4FQX - chains C and D of the 5 polymer chains in the assembly; structure by X-ray diffraction, 2.60 A resolution.

[Chain C]
Name: HLA class II histocompatibility antigen, DM alpha chain
Organism: Homo sapiens
UniProtKB: P28067 (DMA_HUMAN); residues 1-199 here correspond to UniProt positions 27-225 (UniProt number = residue number + 26)
Amino-acid sequence (203 residues; numbered 1 to 203; the number before each row is that of its first residue):
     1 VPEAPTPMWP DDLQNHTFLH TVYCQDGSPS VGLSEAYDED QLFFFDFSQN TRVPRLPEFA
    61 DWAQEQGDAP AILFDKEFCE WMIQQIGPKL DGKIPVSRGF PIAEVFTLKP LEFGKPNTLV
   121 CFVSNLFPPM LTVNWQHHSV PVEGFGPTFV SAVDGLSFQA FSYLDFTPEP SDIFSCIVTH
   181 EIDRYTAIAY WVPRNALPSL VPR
Not modelled in the structure: 1-14, 201-203
Cystine bridges: Cys24-Cys79, Cys121-Cys176
Construct notes: variant Gln136 (His162 in P28067), His137 (Asp163 in P28067); engineered mutation Asp165 (Asn191 in P28067); expression tag (200-203)
Curated features (UniProtKB/Swiss-Prot):
  - region: Val192 to Ser199 (Connecting peptide)
  - glycosylation: Asn15 (N-linked (GlcNAc...) asparagine)
Reported in the primary citation:
  - mutagenesis - N125A: decreased catalytic activity with HLA class II histocompatibility antigen, DR alpha chain

[Chain D]
Name: HLA class II histocompatibility antigen, DM beta chain
Organism: Homo sapiens
UniProtKB: P28068 (DMB_HUMAN); residues 1-193 here correspond to UniProt positions 19-211 (UniProt number = residue number + 18)
Amino-acid sequence (199 residues; row label = number of the first residue in the row):
     1 GGFVAHVEST CLLDDAGTPK DFTYCISFNK DLLTCWDPEE NKMAPSEFGV LNSLANVLSQ
    61 HLNQKDTLMQ RLRNGLQNCA THTQPFWGSL TDRTRPPSVQ VAKTTPFNTR EPVMLACYVW
   121 GFYPAEVTIT WRKNGKLVMP HSSAHKTAQP NGDWTYQTLS HLALTPSYGD TYTCVVEHIG
   181 APEPILRDWT PGLGCLVPR
Not modelled in the structure: 1-2, 194-199
Cystine bridges: Cys11-Cys79, Cys25-Cys35, Cys117-Cys174
Construct notes: engineered mutation Ser46 (Cys64 in P28068), Asp92 (Asn110 in P28068); expression tag (194-199)
Curated features (UniProtKB/Swiss-Prot):
  - region: Thr190 to Leu193 (Connecting peptide)
Reported in the primary citation:
  - contacts within the chain: Asp31-Glu47
  - mutagenesis - D31N/E47Q (9-fold): increased catalytic activity on neutral pH (citing earlier work)

[Interface between chain C and chain D]
Residue-residue contacts (116; chain C residue first):
  Asn15(C) - Leu12(D)
  Asn15(C) - Leu13(D)  hydrogen bond (side chain-backbone)
  Asn15(C) - Asp14(D)
  Asn15(C) - Lys20(D)
  His16(C) - Leu12(D)
  His16(C) - Leu13(D)  hydrogen bond (backbone-backbone)
  His16(C) - Asp15(D)  salt bridge
  Thr17(C) - Cys11(D)
  Phe18(C) - Ser9(D)
  Phe18(C) - Thr10(D)
  Phe18(C) - Cys11(D)  hydrogen bond (backbone-backbone)
  Phe18(C) - His82(D)
  Leu19(C) - Glu8(D)
  Leu19(C) - Ser9(D)
  Leu19(C) - Thr10(D)
  His20(C) - Glu8(D)
  His20(C) - Ser9(D)  hydrogen bond (backbone-backbone)
  Thr21(C) - Glu8(D)  hydrogen bond
  Val22(C) - His6(D)
  Val22(C) - Val7(D)  hydrogen bond (backbone-backbone)
  Tyr23(C) - Ala5(D)
  Cys24(C) - Phe3(D)
  Cys24(C) - Val4(D)
  Cys24(C) - Ala5(D)  hydrogen bond (backbone-backbone)
  Gln25(C) - Phe3(D)
  Gln25(C) - Val4(D)
  Asp26(C) - Phe3(D)  hydrogen bond (side chain-backbone)
  Glu35(C) - His82(D)  salt bridge
  Tyr37(C) - Trp87(D)  hydrophobic
  Tyr37(C) - Tyr123(D)
  Tyr37(C) - Trp154(D)  hydrophobic
  Asp40(C) - Trp154(D)
  Asp40(C) - Tyr156(D)  hydrogen bond
  Gln41(C) - Trp154(D)  hydrogen bond (backbone-side chain)
  Leu42(C) - Leu90(D)  hydrophobic
  Leu42(C) - Trp154(D)  hydrophobic
  Arg52(C) - His82(D)
  Arg55(C) - Gly152(D)  hydrogen bond (side chain-backbone)
  Leu56(C) - Arg93(D)
  Leu56(C) - Trp154(D)
  Glu58(C) - Arg93(D)  salt bridge
  Glu58(C) - Arg95(D)  salt bridge
  Phe59(C) - Leu90(D)  hydrophobic
  Phe59(C) - Trp154(D)
  Trp62(C) - Pro85(D)  hydrogen bond (side chain-backbone)
  Trp62(C) - Phe86(D)
  Glu65(C) - Thr81(D)
  Glu65(C) - His82(D)  salt bridge
  Glu65(C) - Pro85(D)
  Asp68(C) - His82(D)  salt bridge
  Ala71(C) - Arg71(D)  hydrogen bond (backbone-side chain)
  Phe74(C) - Lys65(D)
  Phe74(C) - Leu68(D)  hydrophobic
  Phe74(C) - Arg71(D)
  Asp75(C) - Val7(D)
  Asp75(C) - Tyr24(D)  hydrogen bond
  Asp75(C) - Arg71(D)  salt bridge
  Phe78(C) - Val7(D)  hydrophobic
  Phe78(C) - Ile26(D)  hydrophobic
  Phe78(C) - Leu62(D)  hydrophobic
  Cys79(C) - Ala5(D)  hydrogen bond (side chain-backbone)
  Cys79(C) - Val7(D)  hydrophobic
  Trp81(C) - Leu58(D)  hydrophobic
  Trp81(C) - His61(D)
  Met82(C) - Ala5(D)  hydrophobic
  Met82(C) - His6(D)
  Met82(C) - Val7(D)  hydrophobic
  Met82(C) - Ile26(D)  hydrophobic
  Met82(C) - Phe28(D)
  Ile83(C) - Ala5(D)
  Ile86(C) - Phe28(D)  hydrophobic
  Ile86(C) - Leu58(D)  hydrophobic
  Leu90(C) - Leu51(D)  hydrophobic
  Asp91(C) - Phe3(D)
  Ile94(C) - Phe3(D)  hydrophobic
  Ile94(C) - Asn29(D)
  Pro95(C) - Asn29(D)  hydrogen bond (backbone-side chain)
  Val96(C) - Phe3(D)  hydrophobic
  Val96(C) - Asn29(D)
  Ser97(C) - Asn29(D)  hydrogen bond (side chain-backbone)
  Ser97(C) - Lys30(D)
  Phe106(C) - Gln149(D)
  Phe106(C) - Asn151(D)
  Phe106(C) - Gln157(D)
  Thr107(C) - Gln157(D)  hydrogen bond (backbone-side chain)
  Leu108(C) - Asn151(D)
  Leu108(C) - Asp153(D)
  Leu108(C) - Gln157(D)
  Pro110(C) - Tyr118(D)  hydrophobic
  Pro110(C) - Trp120(D)
  Val120(C) - Asn151(D)
  Phe122(C) - Gln149(D)
  Phe127(C) - Val4(D)  hydrophobic
  Phe127(C) - His6(D)
  Phe127(C) - Lys30(D)
  Pro128(C) - Val4(D)  hydrophobic
  Gly155(C) - Lys30(D)  hydrogen bond (backbone-side chain)
  Leu156(C) - His6(D)
  Leu156(C) - Glu8(D)
  Leu156(C) - Ser27(D)
  Leu156(C) - Lys30(D)  hydrogen bond (backbone-side chain)
  Ser157(C) - Lys30(D)
  Phe158(C) - His6(D)
  Phe161(C) - Pro150(D)
  Phe161(C) - Asn151(D)
  Phe161(C) - Gly152(D)
  Tyr163(C) - Asn151(D)  hydrogen bond (side chain-backbone)
  Tyr163(C) - Gly152(D)  hydrogen bond (side chain-backbone)
  Tyr163(C) - Asp153(D)
  Asn195(C) - Thr104(D)  hydrogen bond
  Asn195(C) - Thr105(D)  hydrogen bond
  Asn195(C) - Tyr118(D)
  Leu197(C) - Gln100(D)
  Leu197(C) - Ala102(D)  hydrophobic
  Leu197(C) - Tyr118(D)  hydrophobic
  Pro198(C) - Ala102(D)
Also at the interface, not in a pair above, chain C (61 interface residues in all): Asp38, Gly87, Lys109, Pro129
Also at the interface, not in a pair above, chain D (54 interface residues in all): Leu54, Thr83, Ser89, Thr91

[Summary]
61 residues of chain C and 54 residues of chain D are in contact; the contacts include 24 hydrogen bonds and 7
salt bridges. Among the polar pairs are His16(C)-Asp15(D), Glu35(C)-His82(D) and Glu58(C)-Arg93(D). The paper
reports that N125A of chain C reduces catalytic activity with HLA class II histocompatibility antigen, DR
alpha chain; contacts within the chain involving Asp31(D) and Glu47(D).
Chain C is HLA class II histocompatibility antigen, DM alpha chain and chain D is HLA class II
histocompatibility antigen, DM beta chain, both from Homo sapiens; the structure, Crystal structure of HLA-DM
bound to HLA-DR1, was determined by X-ray diffraction together with 4GBX from the same study.
